PDB entry 6DZ5 | X-ray diffraction, 2.26 A resolution | chains A and B

# Chain A (and B)
Molecule: Tyrosine phenol-lyase
From: Citrobacter freundii
Notes: EC 4.1.99.2; chain B of this document is another copy of the same molecule, construct and numbering; everything in this record applies to it too
UniProt: P31013 (TPL_CITFR); numbering as in UniProt (aligned over 1-456)
Sequence (456 residues; row label = number of the first residue in the row):
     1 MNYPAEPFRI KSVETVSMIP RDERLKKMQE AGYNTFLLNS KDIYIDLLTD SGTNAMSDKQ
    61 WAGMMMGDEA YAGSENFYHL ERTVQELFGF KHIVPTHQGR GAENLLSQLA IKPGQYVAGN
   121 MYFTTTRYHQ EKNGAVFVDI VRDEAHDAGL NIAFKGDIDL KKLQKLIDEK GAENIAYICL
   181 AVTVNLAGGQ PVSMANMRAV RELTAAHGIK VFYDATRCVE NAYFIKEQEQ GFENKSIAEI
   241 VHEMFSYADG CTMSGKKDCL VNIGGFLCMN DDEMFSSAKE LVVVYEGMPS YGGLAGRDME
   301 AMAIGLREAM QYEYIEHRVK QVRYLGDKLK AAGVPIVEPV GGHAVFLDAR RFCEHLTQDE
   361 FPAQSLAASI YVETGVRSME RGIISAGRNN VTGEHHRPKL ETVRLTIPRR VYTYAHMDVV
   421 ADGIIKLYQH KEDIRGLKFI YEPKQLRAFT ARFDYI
Not modelled in the structure: 1, 392-394 (chain B: 1)
Sequence notes: engineered mutation A205 (Glu in P31013), A448 (Phe in P31013)
UniProt features mapped onto this chain:
  - modified residue: K257 (N6-(pyridoxal phosphate)lysine)
Bound ions: K+ site 1: G52, N262 (shared with E69(B) of chain B); K+ site 2: E69 (shared with G52(B), N262(B) of chain B)
Ligand contacts:
  - 3,6,9,12,15,18-hexaoxaicosane-1,20-diol (P33): Y3, P4, A5, Y324, Y414, A415, D418
  - L-alanine (P61; (2E)-3-(3-fluoro-4-hydroxyphenyl)-2-{[(Z)-{3-hydroxy-2-methyl-5-[(phosphonooxy)methyl]pyridin-4(1H)-ylidene}methyl]imino}propanoic acid): F36, T49, S51, Q98, G99, R100, E103, F123, T124, T125, T126, N185, D214, T216, R217, S254, K256, K257, M379, R381, R404, F449
Reported in the primary citation:
  - binding site for L-alanine: Y71, T124, K257
  - contacts within the chain: S51-K257 (hydrogen bond), S254-K257 (hydrogen bond)
  - catalytic residues: S51
  - catalytic residues: K257 (proposed by the authors, not directly observed)
  - catalytic residues: Y71 (citing earlier work)
  - mutagenesis - F448A: decreased catalytic activity on L-tyrosine (citing earlier work)
  - mutagenesis - F448A (8-fold): decreased catalytic activity on S-ethyl-L-cysteine (citing earlier work)
  - mutagenesis - F448A (3-fold): decreased catalytic activity on SOPC (citing earlier work)

# How chain A and chain B interact
Residue-residue contacts (89; chain A residue first):
  F36(A) - A72(B)
  L38(A) - A72(B)
  L38(A) - G73(B)
  N39(A) - G73(B)
  N39(A) - Y78(B)  hydrogen bond
  S40(A) - D68(B)  hydrogen bond
  S40(A) - A70(B)
  S40(A) - G73(B)  hydrogen bond (backbone-backbone)
  K41(A) - E75(B)
  D46(A) - A70(B)
  L48(A) - A72(B)  hydrophobic
  T49(A) - Y71(B)
  S51(A) - Y71(B)
  G52(A) - E69(B)
  T53(A) - E69(B)
  W61(A) - M64(B)
  W61(A) - M65(B)  hydrophobic
  M64(A) - W61(B)
  M64(A) - R297(B)
  M65(A) - W61(B)  hydrophobic
  M65(A) - M65(B)  hydrophobic
  D68(A) - S40(B)  hydrogen bond
  E69(A) - G52(B)
  E69(A) - T53(B)
  E69(A) - N262(B)
  A70(A) - S40(B)
  A70(A) - D46(B)
  Y71(A) - T49(B)
  Y71(A) - S51(B)
  Y71(A) - R100(B)  hydrogen bond
  A72(A) - F36(B)
  A72(A) - R377(B)  hydrogen bond (backbone-side chain)
  G73(A) - L38(B)
  G73(A) - N39(B)
  G73(A) - S40(B)  hydrogen bond (backbone-backbone)
  E75(A) - K41(B)
  Y78(A) - N39(B)  hydrogen bond
  H97(A) - H97(B)
  H97(A) - Y285(B)  hydrogen bond (side chain-backbone)
  H97(A) - E286(B)  salt bridge
  H97(A) - G293(B)
  Q98(A) - E286(B)  hydrogen bond (side chain-backbone)
  Q98(A) - Y291(B)  hydrogen bond
  Q98(A) - G293(B)
  R100(A) - Y71(B)  hydrogen bond
  R100(A) - V283(B)  hydrogen bond (side chain-backbone)
  R100(A) - V284(B)
  R100(A) - Y285(B)
  R100(A) - G287(B)
  R100(A) - Y291(B)
  N104(A) - Y285(B)
  Y128(A) - V284(B)  hydrophobic
  H129(A) - V284(B)  hydrogen bond (side chain-backbone)
  K132(A) - Y285(B)  hydrogen bond
  K256(A) - Y291(B)  hydrogen bond
  N262(A) - E69(B)
  N262(A) - R297(B)  hydrogen bond
  I263(A) - G293(B)
  E280(A) - Q445(B)
  V283(A) - R100(B)  hydrogen bond (backbone-side chain)
  V283(A) - L446(B)  hydrophobic
  V284(A) - R100(B)
  V284(A) - Y128(B)  hydrophobic
  V284(A) - H129(B)  hydrogen bond (backbone-side chain)
  Y285(A) - H97(B)
  Y285(A) - R100(B)
  Y285(A) - N104(B)
  Y285(A) - K132(B)
  Y285(A) - Y285(B)  hydrophobic
  E286(A) - H97(B)  salt bridge
  E286(A) - Q98(B)  hydrogen bond (backbone-side chain)
  G287(A) - R100(B)
  M288(A) - F449(B)  hydrophobic
  Y291(A) - Q98(B)  hydrogen bond
  Y291(A) - R100(B)
  Y291(A) - K256(B)  hydrogen bond
  G293(A) - H97(B)
  G293(A) - Q98(B)
  G293(A) - I263(B)
  R297(A) - M64(B)
  R297(A) - N262(B)  hydrogen bond
  R297(A) - D298(B)  salt bridge
  D298(A) - R297(B)  salt bridge
  D298(A) - D298(B)
  R377(A) - A72(B)  hydrogen bond (side chain-backbone)
  K444(A) - E280(B)
  Q445(A) - E280(B)  hydrogen bond
  L446(A) - V283(B)  hydrophobic
  F449(A) - M288(B)  hydrophobic
Interface residues without a listed pair, chain A (58 interface residues in all): E14, M56, S74, T125, E273, K279, L294, A295, Y441, T450
Interface residues without a listed pair, chain B (57 interface residues in all): L48, M56, S74, G101, T125, S276, K279, L294, A295, K444, T450

# Overview
The interface between chain A and chain B involves 58 residues on one side and 57 on the other, with 25
hydrogen bonds and 4 salt bridges. Polar contacts include H97(A)-E286(B), R297(A)-D298(B) and N39(A)-Y78(B).
The paper reports catalytic residues S51(A), K257(A) and Y71(A); F448A of chain A reduces catalytic activity
on L-tyrosine.
Chain A and chain B are both Tyrosine phenol-lyase (Citrobacter freundii); the structure, Citrobacter freundii
tyrosine phenol-lyase F448A mutant complexed with L-alanine, was determined by X-ray diffraction (same
publication as 6DUR, 6DVX, 6DXV, 6DYT and 6ECG).
